PDB entry 7AOD | electron microscopy, 4.50 A resolution (low resolution: residue-level contacts below are approximate; hydrogen-bond / salt-bridge calls are withheld) | chains N and X of the 24 polymer chains in the assembly

== Chain N ==
Name: Probable DNA-directed RNA polymerase I subunit RPA2
From: Schizosaccharomyces pombe (strain 972 / ATCC 24843)
Notes: EC 2.7.7.6
UniProtKB: Q9P7X8 (RPA2_SCHPO); numbering as in UniProt (aligned over 1-1174)
Chain sequence (1174 residues; numbered 1 to 1174; the number before each row is that of its first residue):
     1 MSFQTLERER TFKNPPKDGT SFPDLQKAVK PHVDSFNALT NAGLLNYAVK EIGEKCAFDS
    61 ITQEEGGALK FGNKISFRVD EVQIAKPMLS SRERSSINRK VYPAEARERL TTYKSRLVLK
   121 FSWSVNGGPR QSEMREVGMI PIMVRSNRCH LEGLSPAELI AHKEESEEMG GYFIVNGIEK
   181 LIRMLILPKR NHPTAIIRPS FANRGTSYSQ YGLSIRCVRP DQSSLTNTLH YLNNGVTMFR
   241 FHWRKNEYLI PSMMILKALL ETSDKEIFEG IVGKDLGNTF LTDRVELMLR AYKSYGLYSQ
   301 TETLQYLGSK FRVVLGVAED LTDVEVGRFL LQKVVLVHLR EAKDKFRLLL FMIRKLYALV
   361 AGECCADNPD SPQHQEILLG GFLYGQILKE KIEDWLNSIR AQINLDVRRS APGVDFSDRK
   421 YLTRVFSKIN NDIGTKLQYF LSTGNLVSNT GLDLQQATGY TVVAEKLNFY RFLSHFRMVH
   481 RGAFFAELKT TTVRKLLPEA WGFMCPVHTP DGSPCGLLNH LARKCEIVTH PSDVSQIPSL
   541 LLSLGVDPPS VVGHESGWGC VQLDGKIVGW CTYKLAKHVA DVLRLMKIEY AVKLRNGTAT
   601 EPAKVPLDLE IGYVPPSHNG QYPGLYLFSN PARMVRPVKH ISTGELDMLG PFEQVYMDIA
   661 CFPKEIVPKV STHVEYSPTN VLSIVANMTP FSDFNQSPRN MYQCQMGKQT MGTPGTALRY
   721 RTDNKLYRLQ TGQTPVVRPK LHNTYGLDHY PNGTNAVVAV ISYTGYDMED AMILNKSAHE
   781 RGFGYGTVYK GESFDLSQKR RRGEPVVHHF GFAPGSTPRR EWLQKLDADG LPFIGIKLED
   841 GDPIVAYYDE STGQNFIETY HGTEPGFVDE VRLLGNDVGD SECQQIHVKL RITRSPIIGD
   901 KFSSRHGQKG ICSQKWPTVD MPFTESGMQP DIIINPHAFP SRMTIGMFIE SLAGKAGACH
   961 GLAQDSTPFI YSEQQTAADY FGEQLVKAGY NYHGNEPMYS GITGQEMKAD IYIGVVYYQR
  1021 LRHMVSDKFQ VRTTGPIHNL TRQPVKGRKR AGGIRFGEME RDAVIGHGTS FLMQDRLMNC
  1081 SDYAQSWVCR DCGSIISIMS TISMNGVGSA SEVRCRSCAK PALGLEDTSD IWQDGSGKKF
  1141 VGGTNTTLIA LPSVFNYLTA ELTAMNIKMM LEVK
Not modelled in the structure: 1025-1028, 1047-1053, 1121-1127
Metal / ion sites: Zn2+: Cys1089, Cys1092, Cys1115, Cys1118
Curated features (UniProtKB/Swiss-Prot):
  - zinc finger: Cys1089 to Cys1118 (C4-type)

== Chain X ==
Name: DNA-directed RNA polymerases I, II, and III subunit RPABC4
From: Schizosaccharomyces pombe (strain 972 / ATCC 24843)
UniProtKB: P48011 (RPAB4_SCHPO); residue numbers follow UniProt; this construct covers 1-63
Chain sequence (63 residues; each row starts with the number of its first residue):
     1 MNHPTSTGGT AFNPPRPATM IYLCADCGAR NTIQAKEVIR CRECGHRVMY KMRTKRMVQF
    61 EAR
Not modelled in the structure: 1-18
Metal / ion sites: Zn2+: Cys24, Cys27, Cys41, Cys44
Curated features (UniProtKB/Swiss-Prot):
  - zinc finger: Cys24 to Cys44 (C4-type)
  - binding site (Zn(2+)): Cys24, Cys27, Cys41, Cys44

== Chain N / chain X interface ==
Contacting residue pairs - 45 pairs, chain N then chain X:
  Leu89(N) - Arg47(X)
  Ser96(N) - Arg40(X)
  Arg99(N) - Asp26(X)
  Arg99(N) - Cys44(X)
  Arg99(N) - Gly45(X)
  Arg99(N) - His46(X)
  Arg99(N) - Arg47(X)
  Glu105(N) - His46(X)
  Glu105(N) - Arg47(X)
  Glu108(N) - Val48(X)
  Tyr720(N) - Tyr50(X)
  His809(N) - Lys36(X)
  Gln824(N) - Arg56(X)
  Lys825(N) - Arg56(X)
  Asp827(N) - Met20(X)
  Asp827(N) - Thr54(X)
  Ala828(N) - Met20(X)
  Asp829(N) - Met20(X)
  Asp829(N) - Tyr22(X)
  Leu831(N) - Lys51(X)
  Pro832(N) - Lys51(X)
  Phe833(N) - Arg56(X)
  Ile834(N) - Lys51(X)
  Ile834(N) - Met52(X)
  Ile834(N) - Arg53(X)
  Gly835(N) - Val58(X)
  Ile836(N) - Arg56(X)
  Tyr848(N) - Lys36(X)
  Glu850(N) - Lys36(X)
  Phe867(N) - Phe60(X)
  Val871(N) - Tyr50(X)
  Val871(N) - Lys51(X)
  Arg872(N) - Tyr50(X)
  Leu873(N) - Tyr22(X)
  Leu873(N) - Met49(X)
  Gly875(N) - Ile39(X)
  Gly875(N) - Arg47(X)
  Val878(N) - Arg47(X)
  Asp880(N) - Val38(X)
  Ser881(N) - Glu37(X)
  Ser881(N) - Val38(X)
  Ser881(N) - Ile39(X)
  Glu882(N) - Lys36(X)
  Glu882(N) - Glu37(X)
  Cys883(N) - Ile39(X)
Interface residues without a listed pair, chain N (37 interface residues in all): Arg109, Lys163, Lys837, Glu870, Leu874, Asn876, Gly879
Interface residues without a listed pair, chain X (24 interface residues in all): Ile33, Met57

== In short ==
37 residues of chain N face 24 of chain X across their interface. Cys1089(N), Cys1092(N), Cys1115(N) and
Cys1118(N) coordinate Zn2+. UniProt lists 4 Zn2+-binding residues on chain X.
Here chain N is Probable DNA-directed RNA polymerase I subunit RPA2 and chain X is DNA-directed RNA
polymerases I, II, and III subunit RPABC4, both from Schizosaccharomyces pombe (strain 972 / ATCC 24843).
Entry 7AOD (Schizosaccharomyces pombe RNA polymerase I (dimer)) was determined by electron microscopy (same
publication as 7AOC and 7AOE).
